Entry 6SGB (electron microscopy, 3.30 A resolution); this record covers chains FJ and CA of the 116 polymer chains in the assembly.

# Chain FJ
Molecule: mt-SAF18
Organism: Trypanosoma brucei brucei
Amino-acid sequence (362 residues; row label = number of the first residue in the row):
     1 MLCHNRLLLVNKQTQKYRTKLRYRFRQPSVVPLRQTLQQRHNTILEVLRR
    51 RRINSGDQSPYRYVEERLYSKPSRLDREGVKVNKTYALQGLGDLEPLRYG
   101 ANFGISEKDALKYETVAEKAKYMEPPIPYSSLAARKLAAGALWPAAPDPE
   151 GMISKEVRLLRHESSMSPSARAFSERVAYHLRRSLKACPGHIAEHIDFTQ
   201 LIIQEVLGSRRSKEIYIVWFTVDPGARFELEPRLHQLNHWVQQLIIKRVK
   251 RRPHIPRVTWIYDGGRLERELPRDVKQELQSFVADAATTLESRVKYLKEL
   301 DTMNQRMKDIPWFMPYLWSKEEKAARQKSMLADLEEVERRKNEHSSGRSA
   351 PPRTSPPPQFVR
Unresolved in the structure: 1-9

# Chain CA
Molecule: 9S rRNA
Organism: Trypanosoma brucei brucei
Sequence (620 nucleotides; row label = number of the first residue in the row):
     1 UAAAUUAUGGUCAAUUGUUAGUAUUCAUAUUAAUUUUUUUAAAUGUUUUA
    51 UCAUUUUAUAAAGGUUUAUUUUUGAAAGAUUUUUUGUAUAAAAUUUUAGG
   101 AAUAGUUAAUAAUAAUUUAUAAUUUUGAUUAGAUUGUUUUGUUAAUGCUA
   151 UUAGAUGGGUGUGGAAAAAUAAAAAAAAUAAUUAAUAUAUAUCAAUAAUA
   201 AAUUAAAUUAAUCUAUUAGUCAGAAAUGGAUGCCAGCCGUUGCGGUAAUU
   251 UCUAUGCUUUUAAAUAUUAUACAAUUAUCAUAUUAAAUUGUUAAGUGCUG
   301 AUUUAACCAAUAAAAAUAUAAAUAAUUUUUAUUUGUUUUUAAACACCAUU
   351 AGGUAUAUGCAAAUAUAAAAUUAUAGUAAUUAUAAAUUAUAUUAUAUUAU
   401 AUUUAUUCAUAUAAUUAAUAGGAUAAUAUUUGUAGUUUUUGAUACCAUGA
   451 UAAGGAUUAUAAAUUGAAAGUGUUAAUAUCAUAAUCAAAAUUUAUUAUUU
   501 AUAUUAAAUAUGUAUGUGUAGAUAAAAUAAGAAAUUAAAAAGGUAUUGUU
   551 GCCCACCAAUUUUUAUAAUAAAAAUAACGUGCAGUAAUUAAUAUAUUUAU
   601 AAAAAUAUAUUUUUUUUUUX
Unresolved in the structure: 543-553
Modified positions: UBD (uridine 3',5'-bis(dihydrogen phosphate)) at position 620
Metal / ion sites: Mg2+: A75, A76

# How chain FJ and chain CA interact
Contacting residue pairs - 128 pairs, chain FJ then chain CA:
  Val10(FJ) with A287(CA), phosphate contact; U288(CA), phosphate contact; U330(CA), hydrogen bond to the base
  Asn11(FJ) with U288(CA), hydrogen bond to the phosphate; U289(CA), hydrogen bond to the phosphate; U330(CA), phosphate contact; A331(CA), phosphate contact
  Lys12(FJ) with A331(CA), hydrogen bond to the phosphate; U332(CA), phosphate contact; U608(CA), hydrogen bond to the phosphate; A609(CA), salt bridge to the phosphate
  Gln13(FJ) with U299(CA), phosphate contact; G300(CA), hydrogen bond to the base
  Thr14(FJ) with U288(CA), hydrogen bond to the phosphate
  Gln15(FJ) with A609(CA), hydrogen bond to the phosphate; U610(CA), phosphate contact
  Lys16(FJ) with A609(CA), phosphate contact
  Tyr17(FJ) with G300(CA), stacking on the base; U303(CA), base contact; A305(CA), hydrogen bond to the phosphate
  Arg18(FJ) with A287(CA), sugar contact
  Thr19(FJ) with U610(CA), phosphate contact; U611(CA), hydrogen bond to the phosphate
  Lys20(FJ) with G300(CA), phosphate contact; A301(CA), salt bridge to the phosphate; U302(CA), salt bridge to the phosphate; U303(CA), hydrogen bond to the base
  Leu21(FJ) with U304(CA), sugar contact
  Arg22(FJ) with U610(CA), phosphate contact; U611(CA), salt bridge to the phosphate
  Tyr23(FJ) with U611(CA), base contact; U612(CA), base contact; U613(CA), base contact
  Arg24(FJ) with U302(CA), salt bridge to the phosphate; U303(CA), salt bridge to the phosphate; U304(CA), salt bridge to the phosphate
  Phe25(FJ) with U304(CA), stacking on the base; U618(CA), sugar contact
  Arg26(FJ) with U612(CA), salt bridge to the phosphate; U613(CA), salt bridge to the phosphate; U618(CA), hydrogen bond to the base
  Gln27(FJ) with U619(CA), hydrogen bond to the base
  Pro28(FJ) with U618(CA), base contact
  Ser29(FJ) with U614(CA), sugar contact
  Val30(FJ) with U615(CA), sugar contact
  Val31(FJ) with U615(CA), base contact
  Pro32(FJ) with U615(CA), base contact
  Leu33(FJ) with U615(CA), hydrogen bond to the base
  Arg34(FJ) with U615(CA), hydrogen bond to the base; U616(CA), base contact
  Gln35(FJ) with U615(CA), base contact
  Arg50(FJ) with U460(CA), base contact
  Arg51(FJ) with U458(CA), salt bridge to the phosphate; A459(CA), salt bridge to the phosphate
  Arg52(FJ) with A459(CA), base contact
  Asn54(FJ) with U457(CA), hydrogen bond to the base; U458(CA), base contact; A469(CA), base contact
  Gly56(FJ) with G455(CA), phosphate contact
  Asp57(FJ) with G454(CA), phosphate contact
  Gln58(FJ) with G455(CA), hydrogen bond to the phosphate; G531(CA), hydrogen bond to the base
  Ser59(FJ) with A386(CA), sugar contact; G531(CA), hydrogen bond to the base
  Arg62(FJ) with G531(CA), hydrogen bond to the sugar
  Tyr63(FJ) with A456(CA), hydrogen bond to the phosphate
  Glu66(FJ) with G531(CA), hydrogen bond to the base
  Arg67(FJ) with A456(CA), hydrogen bond to the phosphate; U457(CA), salt bridge to the phosphate
  Lys84(FJ) with A456(CA), hydrogen bond to the sugar
  Glu114(FJ) with A538(CA), phosphate contact
  Thr115(FJ) with A538(CA), phosphate contact
  Glu150(FJ) with U616(CA), hydrogen bond to the base
  Gly151(FJ) with U616(CA), base contact
  Lys155(FJ) with U383(CA), sugar contact
  Val157(FJ) with U383(CA), base contact
  Arg158(FJ) with U528(CA), salt bridge to the phosphate
  Leu159(FJ) with U383(CA), base contact
  Leu160(FJ) with U383(CA), base contact
  Arg161(FJ) with U383(CA), salt bridge to the phosphate
  Ser167(FJ) with U588(CA), hydrogen bond to the phosphate; U589(CA), phosphate contact
  Pro168(FJ) with U589(CA), phosphate contact
  Ser169(FJ) with U589(CA), hydrogen bond to the phosphate; A590(CA), phosphate contact
  Ala187(FJ) with A301(CA), sugar contact
  Pro189(FJ) with U303(CA), phosphate contact
  Leu207(FJ) with U383(CA), base contact
  Ser209(FJ) with A382(CA), hydrogen bond to the phosphate; U383(CA), phosphate contact
  Arg210(FJ) with A382(CA), phosphate contact; A587(CA), sugar contact; U588(CA), salt bridge to the phosphate; U589(CA), hydrogen bond to the base
  Arg211(FJ) with U381(CA), phosphate contact; A382(CA), hydrogen bond to the phosphate; U589(CA), base contact; A590(CA), salt bridge to the phosphate
  Ser212(FJ) with A382(CA), hydrogen bond to the phosphate
  Lys213(FJ) with U381(CA), phosphate contact; A382(CA), hydrogen bond to the phosphate
  Glu214(FJ) with A382(CA), sugar contact; U383(CA), phosphate contact
  Tyr216(FJ) with U383(CA), hydrogen bond to the phosphate
  His239(FJ) with U617(CA), hydrogen bond to the base
  Gln242(FJ) with U613(CA), base contact
  Gln243(FJ) with U613(CA), base contact
  Ile246(FJ) with U613(CA), base contact
  Lys247(FJ) with A301(CA), salt bridge to the phosphate
  Arg248(FJ) with A301(CA), sugar contact
  Lys250(FJ) with U610(CA), hydrogen bond to the base; U611(CA), hydrogen bond to the base
  Arg251(FJ) with A590(CA), salt bridge to the phosphate; A591(CA), salt bridge to the phosphate
  Arg252(FJ) with A590(CA), hydrogen bond to the base; U611(CA), hydrogen bond to the base; U612(CA), hydrogen bond to the base
  Pro253(FJ) with A590(CA), sugar contact
  His254(FJ) with U381(CA), salt bridge to the phosphate
  Ile255(FJ) with U612(CA), base contact; U613(CA), base contact
  Arg257(FJ) with U614(CA), hydrogen bond to the sugar; U615(CA), salt bridge to the phosphate; U616(CA), hydrogen bond to the base
  Arg273(FJ) with A587(CA), salt bridge to the phosphate
  Lys276(FJ) with U528(CA), sugar contact
  Lys320(FJ) with A375(CA), salt bridge to the phosphate; G376(CA), salt bridge to the phosphate
Interface residues without a listed pair, chain FJ (82 interface residues in all): Cys188, Trp240, Ser319, Lys328
Interface residues without a listed pair, chain CA (56 interface residues in all): A286, U374, U377, A384, A385, A461, A467, A530, C556

# Overview
82 residues of chain FJ face 56 of chain CA across their interface; the contacts include 41 hydrogen bonds, 24
salt bridges and 2 aromatic stacking contacts. Polar pairs include Val10(FJ)-U330(CA), Gln13(FJ)-G300(CA) and
Lys20(FJ)-U303(CA). A75(CA) and A76(CA) form the Mg2+ site.
Chain FJ is mt-SAF18 and chain CA is 9S rRNA, both from Trypanosoma brucei brucei; the structure, mt-SSU
assemblosome of Trypanosoma brucei, was determined by electron microscopy together with 6SG9 and 6SGA from the
same study.
